Entry 1S9K (X-ray diffraction, 3.10 A resolution); this record covers chains D and E of the 5 polymer chains in the assembly.

[Chain D]
Name: Proto-oncogene protein c-fos
From: Homo sapiens
Reference sequence: P01100 (FOS_HUMAN); numbering as in UniProt (aligned over 140-192)
Amino-acid sequence (53 residues; each row starts with the number of its first residue):
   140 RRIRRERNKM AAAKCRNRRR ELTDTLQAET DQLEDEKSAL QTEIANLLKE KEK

[Chain E]
Name: Transcription factor AP-1
From: Homo sapiens
Reference sequence: P05412 (JUN_HUMAN); residues 267-318 here correspond to UniProt positions 257-308 (UniProt number = residue number - 10)
Amino-acid sequence (52 residues; row label = number of the first residue in the row):
   267 RKRMRNRIAA SKCRKRKLER IARLEEKVKT LKAQNSELAS TANMLREQVA QL

[Interface between chain D and chain E]
Pairs across the interface (37):
  L161(D) - I287(E)  hydrophobic
  T162(D) - I287(E)
  L165(D) - L290(E)  hydrophobic
  L165(D) - E291(E)
  Q166(D) - R286(E)
  Q166(D) - L290(E)
  E168(D) - V294(E)
  E168(D) - K298(E)  salt bridge
  T169(D) - L290(E)
  T169(D) - V294(E)
  T169(D) - L297(E)
  L172(D) - V294(E)  hydrophobic
  L172(D) - L297(E)  hydrophobic
  L172(D) - K298(E)
  L172(D) - N301(E)  hydrogen bond (backbone-side chain)
  E173(D) - L297(E)
  E175(D) - N301(E)
  K176(D) - Q300(E)  hydrogen bond
  K176(D) - N301(E)
  K176(D) - L304(E)
  L179(D) - N301(E)
  L179(D) - L304(E)  hydrophobic
  L179(D) - A305(E)  hydrophobic
  E182(D) - A308(E)
  E182(D) - R312(E)  salt bridge
  I183(D) - L304(E)
  I183(D) - T307(E)
  I183(D) - L311(E)
  L186(D) - A308(E)
  L186(D) - L311(E)  hydrophobic
  L186(D) - R312(E)
  L186(D) - V315(E)
  L187(D) - L311(E)  hydrophobic
  E189(D) - V315(E)
  K190(D) - Q314(E)  hydrogen bond
  K190(D) - V315(E)
  K192(D) - L318(E)  hydrogen bond (side chain-backbone)
Also at the interface, not in a pair above, chain D (20 interface residues in all): R158, Q180
Also at the interface, not in a pair above, chain E (20 interface residues in all): K283, K293

[Summary]
Chain D and chain E each contribute 20 residues to their interface; the contacts include 4 hydrogen bonds and
2 salt bridges. Polar pairs include E168(D)-K298(E), E182(D)-R312(E) and L172(D)-N301(E).
Here chain D is Proto-oncogene protein c-fos and chain E is Transcription factor AP-1, both from Homo sapiens.
Entry 1S9K (Crystal Structure of Human NFAT1 and Fos-Jun on the IL-2 ARRE1 Site) was determined by X-ray
diffraction.
